PDB entry 5ZTF | X-ray diffraction, 3.45 A resolution | chain A

[Chain A]
Protein: Sarcoplasmic/endoplasmic reticulum calcium ATPase 2
Source organism: Homo sapiens
Notes: EC 3.6.3.8
Reference sequence: P16615 (AT2A2_HUMAN); residues 1-1042 here = UniProt positions 1-1042
Amino-acid sequence (1070 residues; row label = number of the first residue in the row; numbers below 1 keep their minus sign (Met-27 is residue -27)):
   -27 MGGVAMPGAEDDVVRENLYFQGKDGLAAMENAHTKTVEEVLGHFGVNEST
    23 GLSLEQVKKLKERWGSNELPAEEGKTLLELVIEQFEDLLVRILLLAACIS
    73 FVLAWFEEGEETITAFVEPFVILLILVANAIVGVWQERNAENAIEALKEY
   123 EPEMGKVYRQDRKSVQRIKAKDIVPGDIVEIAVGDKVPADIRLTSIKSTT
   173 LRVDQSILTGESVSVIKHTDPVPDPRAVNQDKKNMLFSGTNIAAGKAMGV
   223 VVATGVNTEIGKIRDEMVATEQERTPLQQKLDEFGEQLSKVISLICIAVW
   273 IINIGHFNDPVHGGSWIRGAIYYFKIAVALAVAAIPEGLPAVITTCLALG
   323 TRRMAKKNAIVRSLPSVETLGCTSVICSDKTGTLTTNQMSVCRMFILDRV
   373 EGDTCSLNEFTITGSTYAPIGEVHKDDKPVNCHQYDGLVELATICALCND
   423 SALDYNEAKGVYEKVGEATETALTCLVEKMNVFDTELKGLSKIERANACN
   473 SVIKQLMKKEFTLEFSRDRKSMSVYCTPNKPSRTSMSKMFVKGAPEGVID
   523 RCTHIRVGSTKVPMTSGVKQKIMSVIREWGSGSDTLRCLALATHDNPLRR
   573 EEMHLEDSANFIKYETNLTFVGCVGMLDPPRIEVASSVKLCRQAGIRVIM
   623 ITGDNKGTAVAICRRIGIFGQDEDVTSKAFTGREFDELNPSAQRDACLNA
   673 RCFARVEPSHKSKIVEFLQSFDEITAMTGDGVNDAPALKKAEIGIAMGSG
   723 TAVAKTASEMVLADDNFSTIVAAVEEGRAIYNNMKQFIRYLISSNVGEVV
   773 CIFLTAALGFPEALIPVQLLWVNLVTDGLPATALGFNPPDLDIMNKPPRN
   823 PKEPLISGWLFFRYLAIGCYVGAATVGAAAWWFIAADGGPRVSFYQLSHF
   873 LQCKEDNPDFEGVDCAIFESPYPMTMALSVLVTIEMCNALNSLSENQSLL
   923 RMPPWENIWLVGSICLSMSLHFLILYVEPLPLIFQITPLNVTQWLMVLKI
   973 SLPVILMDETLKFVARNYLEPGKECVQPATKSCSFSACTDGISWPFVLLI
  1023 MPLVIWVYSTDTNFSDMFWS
Disordered / not traced: -27 to 0, 44-47, 79-85, 240-245, 278-286, 505-506, 874-875, 959, 991-1017, 1031-1042
Construct notes: expression tag (-27 to 0)
Metal / ion sites: Ca2+ site 1: Ala305, Ile307, Glu309, Asn795, Asp799; Mg2+: Asp351, Thr353, Asp702 (together with AMP-PCP); Ca2+ site 2: Asn767, Glu770, Asp799, Glu907
Residues lining bound ligands: AMP-PCP (ACP; phosphomethylphosphonic acid adenylate ester): Asp351, Lys352, Thr353, Glu442, Phe487, Arg489, Lys492, Ser493, Met494, Lys514, Gly515, Ala516, Arg559, Cys560, Leu561, Thr624, Gly625, Asp626, Arg677, Val678, Lys683, Asp702, Asn705
From the paper describing this entry:
  - contacts within the chain: Trp927-Phe1018 (hydrophobic contact), Leu967-Val1029 (hydrophobic contact), Leu970-Val1029 (hydrophobic contact), Lys971-Val1029
  - mutagenesis - F1018G/V1029G: increased catalytic activity
  - mutagenesis - F1018G/V1029G: decreased binding to Ca2+
  - mutagenesis - F1018G, V1029G: unchanged catalytic activity
  - conformationally variable residues (domain motion): Ala327

[In short]
Ligands of chain A: AMP-PCP. Ala305, Ile307, Glu309, Asn795 and Asp799 form the Ca2+ site 1. The Mg2+ site is
built by Asp351, Thr353 and Asp702. From the paper: F1018G/V1029G increase catalytic activity; conformational
variability at Ala327; 3 substitutions were tested in all.
Chain A is Sarcoplasmic/endoplasmic reticulum calcium ATPase 2 (Homo sapiens); the structure, Structure of
Ca2+ ATPase, was determined by X-ray diffraction (same publication as 6JJU).
